PDB entry 5NAX | X-ray diffraction, 2.82 A resolution | chains B and D of the 6 polymer chains in the assembly

Chain B (and D):
Protein: Collagen alpha-1(IV) chain
From: Homo sapiens
Notes: chain D of this document is another copy of the same molecule, construct and numbering; everything in this record applies to it too
UniProtKB: P02462 (CO4A1_HUMAN); residues 1-229 here correspond to UniProt positions 1441-1669 (UniProt number = residue number + 1440)
Chain sequence (229 residues; numbered 1 to 229; the number before each row is that of its first residue):
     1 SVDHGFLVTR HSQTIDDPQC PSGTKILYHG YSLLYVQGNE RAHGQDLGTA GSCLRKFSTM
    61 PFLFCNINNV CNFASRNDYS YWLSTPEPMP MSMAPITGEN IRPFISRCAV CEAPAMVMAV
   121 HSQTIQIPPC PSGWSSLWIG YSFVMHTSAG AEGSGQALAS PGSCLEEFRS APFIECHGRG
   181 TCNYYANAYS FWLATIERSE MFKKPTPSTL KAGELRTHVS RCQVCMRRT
Disordered / not traced: 1-2 (chain D: 1-3, 229)
UniProt features mapped onto this chain:
  - cross-link: M93 (S-Lysyl-methionine sulfilimine (Met-Lys) (interchain with K-1651)), K211 (S-Lysyl-methionine sulfilimine (Lys-Met) (interchain with M-1533))
Disulfide bonds: C20-C111, C53-C108, C65-C71, C130-C225, C164-C222, C176-C182

Chain B / chain D interface:
Pairs across the interface - 23 pairs, chain B then chain D:
  M91(B) with K211(D), hydrogen bond (backbone-side chain)
  S92(B) with T209(D); K211(D)
  M93(B) with T209(D); K211(D)
  A94(B) with T209(D)
  P95(B) with T209(D)
  G150(B) with A151(D)
  A151(B) with G150(D); A151(D)
  A186(B) with A186(D); Y189(D)
  N187(B) with N187(D); Y189(D), hydrogen bond
  Y189(B) with Y185(D); A186(D), hydrogen bond (side chain-backbone); N187(D), hydrogen bond
  P207(B) with R179(D)
  T209(B) with S92(D); M93(D); A94(D); P95(D)
  K211(B) with M91(D), hydrogen bond (side chain-backbone)
Interface residues without a listed pair, chain B (15 interface residues in all): Y185, K204

Overview:
The interface between chain B and chain D involves 15 residues on one side and 14 on the other, with 5
hydrogen bonds. Polar contacts include M91(B)-K211(D), N187(B)-Y189(D) and Y189(B)-A186(D).
Chain B and chain D are both Collagen alpha-1(IV) chain (Homo sapiens); the structure, Crystal structures of
homooligomers of the non-collagenous domains of collagen type IV. alpha121NC1, was determined by X-ray
diffraction, deposited together with 5NAY, 5NAZ, 5NB0, 5NB1 and 5NB2.
